Entry 7YU6 (electron microscopy, 3.90 A resolution); this record covers chains B and G of the 5 polymer chains in the assembly.

# Chain B
Molecule: Guanine nucleotide-binding protein G(I)/G(S)/G(T) subunit beta-1
Organism: Rattus norvegicus
UniProt: P54311 (GBB1_RAT); residues 2-340 here = UniProt positions 2-340
Chain sequence (351 residues; each row starts with the number of its first residue; numbers below 1 keep their minus sign (Met-10 is residue -10)):
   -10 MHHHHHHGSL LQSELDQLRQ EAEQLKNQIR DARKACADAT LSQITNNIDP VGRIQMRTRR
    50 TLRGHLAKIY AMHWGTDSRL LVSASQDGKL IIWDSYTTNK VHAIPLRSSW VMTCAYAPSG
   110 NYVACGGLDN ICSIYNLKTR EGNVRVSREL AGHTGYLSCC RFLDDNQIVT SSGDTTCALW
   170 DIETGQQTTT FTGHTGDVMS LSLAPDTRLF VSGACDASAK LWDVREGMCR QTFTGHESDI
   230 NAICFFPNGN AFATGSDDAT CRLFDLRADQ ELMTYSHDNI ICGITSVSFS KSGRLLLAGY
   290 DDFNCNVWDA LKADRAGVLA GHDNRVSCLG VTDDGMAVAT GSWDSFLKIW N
Unresolved in the structure: -10 to 2
Differences from the reference sequence: expression tag (-10 to 1)
UniProt features mapped onto this chain:
  - modified residue: Ser2 (N-acetylserine), His266 (Phosphohistidine)

# Chain G
Molecule: Guanine nucleotide-binding protein G(I)/G(S)/G(O) subunit gamma-2
Organism: Bos taurus
UniProt: P63212 (GBG2_BOVIN); numbering as in UniProt (aligned over 1-67)
Chain sequence (68 residues; each row starts with the number of its first residue):
     1 MASNNTASIA QARKLVEQLK MEANIDRIKV SKAAADLMAY CEAHAKEDPL LTPVPASENP
    61 FREKKFFS
Unresolved in the structure: 1-7, 62-68
Differences from the reference sequence: expression tag (68)
UniProt features mapped onto this chain:
  - modified residue: Ala2 (N-acetylalanine)

# How chain B and chain G interact
Pairs across the interface (79; chain B residue first):
  Leu7(B) - Ala12(G)
  Leu7(B) - Arg13(G)
  Leu7(B) - Val16(G)
  Ala11(B) - Leu15(G)  hydrophobic
  Leu14(B) - Val16(G)
  Leu14(B) - Leu19(G)  hydrophobic
  Leu14(B) - Lys20(G)
  Lys15(B) - Leu19(G)
  Ile18(B) - Leu19(G)
  Ile18(B) - Glu22(G)
  Ile18(B) - Ala23(G)  hydrophobic
  Ala21(B) - Arg27(G)
  Cys25(B) - Ile28(G)
  Cys25(B) - Lys29(G)
  Cys25(B) - Val30(G)  hydrogen bond (backbone-backbone)
  Ala26(B) - Val30(G)  hydrophobic
  Asp27(B) - Lys29(G)  salt bridge
  Asp27(B) - Val30(G)
  Asp27(B) - Ser31(G)
  Ala28(B) - Val30(G)
  Leu30(B) - Ala34(G)  hydrophobic
  Ile37(B) - Met38(G)  hydrophobic
  Val40(B) - Leu51(G)  hydrophobic
  Ile43(B) - Leu50(G)
  Ile43(B) - Leu51(G)
  Met45(B) - Leu50(G)  hydrophobic
  Arg48(B) - Asn59(G)
  Arg48(B) - Phe61(G)
  Arg49(B) - Pro60(G)
  Arg49(B) - Phe61(G)
  Ser84(B) - Phe61(G)
  Tyr85(B) - Pro60(G)  hydrophobic
  Tyr85(B) - Phe61(G)  hydrophobic
  Met217(B) - Met21(G)  hydrophobic
  Cys218(B) - Gln18(G)
  Arg219(B) - Glu22(G)
  Gln220(B) - Glu22(G)
  Gln220(B) - Ile25(G)
  Thr221(B) - Glu22(G)  hydrogen bond
  Phe235(B) - Leu37(G)  hydrophobic
  Phe235(B) - Tyr40(G)  hydrophobic
  Phe235(B) - Cys41(G)  hydrophobic
  Pro236(B) - Tyr40(G)
  Asn237(B) - Asp36(G)  hydrogen bond
  Asn237(B) - Tyr40(G)
  Leu252(B) - Leu37(G)  hydrophobic
  Asp254(B) - Ala33(G)
  Arg256(B) - Arg27(G)
  Arg256(B) - Ile28(G)  hydrogen bond (backbone-backbone)
  Arg256(B) - Asp36(G)  salt bridge
  Ala257(B) - Arg27(G)
  Ala257(B) - Ile28(G)
  Asp258(B) - Ile25(G)
  Asp258(B) - Arg27(G)  salt bridge
  Gln259(B) - Val30(G)
  Leu261(B) - Val30(G)  hydrophobic
  Leu261(B) - Leu37(G)  hydrophobic
  Ser279(B) - Asp48(G)  hydrogen bond
  Ser279(B) - Leu50(G)
  Lys280(B) - Tyr40(G)
  Ser281(B) - Tyr40(G)
  Ser281(B) - Cys41(G)  hydrogen bond (side chain-backbone)
  Ser281(B) - His44(G)  hydrogen bond (side chain-backbone)
  Ser281(B) - Ala45(G)
  Ser281(B) - Asp48(G)  hydrogen bond (backbone-side chain)
  Gly282(B) - Cys41(G)  hydrogen bond (backbone-side chain)
  Arg283(B) - Cys41(G)
  Arg283(B) - Leu51(G)
  Leu300(B) - Met38(G)  hydrophobic
  Val320(B) - Leu50(G)  hydrophobic
  Asp323(B) - Pro49(G)
  Gly324(B) - Pro49(G)
  Gly324(B) - Leu50(G)
  Met325(B) - Pro49(G)  hydrophobic
  Met325(B) - Pro60(G)
  Ala326(B) - Phe61(G)  hydrophobic
  Val327(B) - Leu50(G)  hydrophobic
  Asn340(B) - Asn59(G)  hydrogen bond
  Asn340(B) - Phe61(G)
Also at the interface, not in a pair above, chain B (57 interface residues in all): Leu4, Arg8, Arg22, Ala24, Ile33, Trp63, Lys209, Ala240, Leu284, Ile338
Also at the interface, not in a pair above, chain G (38 interface residues in all): Ser8, Ile9, Asp26, Glu47, Val54, Glu58

# Summary
57 residues of chain B face 38 of chain G across their interface; the contacts include 10 hydrogen bonds and 3
salt bridges. Polar pairs include Asp27(B)-Lys29(G), Arg256(B)-Asp36(G) and Asp258(B)-Arg27(G).
Here chain B is Guanine nucleotide-binding protein G(I)/G(S)/G(T) subunit beta-1 (Rattus norvegicus) and chain
G is Guanine nucleotide-binding protein G(I)/G(S)/G(O) subunit gamma-2 (Bos taurus). Entry 7YU6 (Human
Lysophosphatidic Acid Receptor 1-Gi complex bound to ONO-0740556, state2) was determined by electron
microscopy, deposited together with 7YU3, 7YU4, 7YU5, 7YU7 and 7YU8.
